Entry 6BS5 (X-ray diffraction, 3.10 A resolution); this record covers chains A and B.

# Chain A
Molecule: Putative ATPase Rv3679
Source organism: Mycobacterium tuberculosis (strain ATCC 25618 / H37Rv)
UniProtKB: P9WKX5 (Y3679_MYCTU); numbering as in UniProt (aligned over 1-340)
Sequence (340 residues; numbered 1 to 340; the number before each row is that of its first residue):
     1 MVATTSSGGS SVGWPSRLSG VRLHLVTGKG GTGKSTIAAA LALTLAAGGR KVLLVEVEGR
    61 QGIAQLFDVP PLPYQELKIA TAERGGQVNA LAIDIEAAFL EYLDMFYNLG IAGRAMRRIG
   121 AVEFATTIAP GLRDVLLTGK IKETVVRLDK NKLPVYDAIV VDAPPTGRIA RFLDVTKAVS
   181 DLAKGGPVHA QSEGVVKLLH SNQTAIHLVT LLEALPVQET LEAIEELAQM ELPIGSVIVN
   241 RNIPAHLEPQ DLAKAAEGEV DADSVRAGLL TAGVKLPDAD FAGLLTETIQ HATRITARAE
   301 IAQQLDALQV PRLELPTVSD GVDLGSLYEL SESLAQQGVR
Disordered / not traced: 1-10
Bound ions: Mg2+: Ser35 (together with AMP-PNP)
Ligand contacts: AMP-PNP: Lys29, Gly30, Gly31, Thr32, Gly33, Lys34, Ser35, Thr36, Arg60, Asp162, Asn240, Arg241, Pro316, Thr317, Val318, Val322, Leu330
UniProt features mapped onto this chain:
  - binding site (ATP): Gly31, Gly33, Lys34, Ser35, Thr36, Asn240, Pro316, Val318
  - mutagenesis: Lys34 (K34A: Decreases resistance to elevated glycerol and NO), Glu58 (E58Q: Decreases the ATPase activity of the complex)

# Chain B
Molecule: Anion transporter
Source organism: Mycobacterium tuberculosis (strain ATCC 25618 / H37Rv)
UniProtKB: I6Y498 (I6Y498_MYCTU); residue numbers follow UniProt; this construct covers 1-386
Sequence (394 residues; row label = number of the first residue in the row):
     1 MSVTPKTLDM GAILADTSNR VVVCCGAGGV GKTTTAAALA LRAAEYGRTV VVLTIDPAKR
    61 LAQALGINDL GNTPQRVPLA PEVPGELHAM MLDMRRTFDE MVMQYSGPER AQSILDNQFY
   121 QTVATSLAGT QEYMAMEKLG QLLSQDRWDL IVVDTPPSRN ALDFLDAPKR LGSFMDSRLW
   181 RLLLAPGRGI GRLITGVMGL AMKALSTVLG SQMLADAAAF VQSLDATFGG FREKADRTYA
   241 LLKRRGTQFV VVSAAEPDAL REASFFVDRL SQESMPLAGL VFNRTHPMLC ALPIERAIDA
   301 AETLDAETTD SDATSLAAAV LRIHAERGQT AKREIRLLSR FTGANPTVPV VGVPSLPFDV
   361 SDLEALRALA DQLTTVGNDA GRAAGRLEHH HHHH
Disordered / not traced: 1-4, 186-193, 227-228, 308-313, 376-394
Sequence notes: expression tag (387-394)

# How chain A and chain B interact
Pairs across the interface (77; chain A residue first):
  Arg60(A) - Arg159(B)
  Gln65(A) - Arg159(B)  hydrogen bond
  Leu103(A) - Val208(B)  hydrophobic
  Tyr107(A) - Thr207(B)
  Leu109(A) - Thr207(B)
  Ala112(A) - Leu200(B)  hydrophobic
  Ala115(A) - Leu200(B)  hydrophobic
  Met116(A) - Ala201(B)  hydrophobic
  Met116(A) - Ala204(B)  hydrophobic
  Met116(A) - Leu205(B)  hydrophobic
  Ile119(A) - Met198(B)  hydrophobic
  Gly120(A) - Leu179(B)
  Phe124(A) - Phe174(B)  hydrophobic
  Phe124(A) - Leu179(B)  hydrophobic
  Phe124(A) - Trp180(B)
  Phe124(A) - Leu184(B)  hydrophobic
  Ala125(A) - Leu205(B)  hydrophobic
  Thr127(A) - Leu127(B)
  Thr127(A) - Phe174(B)
  Ile128(A) - Phe119(B)
  Ile128(A) - Val123(B)
  Ile128(A) - Leu209(B)  hydrophobic
  Ala129(A) - Leu209(B)  hydrophobic
  Ala129(A) - Met213(B)  hydrophobic
  Pro130(A) - Val123(B)
  Leu132(A) - Val208(B)  hydrophobic
  Asp181(A) - Gly210(B)  hydrogen bond (backbone-backbone)
  Asp181(A) - Met213(B)
  Leu182(A) - Val208(B)
  Leu182(A) - Gly210(B)
  Ala183(A) - Thr207(B)
  Ala183(A) - Val208(B)  hydrogen bond (backbone-backbone)
  Ala183(A) - Leu209(B)
  Ala183(A) - Gly210(B)
  Gln218(A) - Lys59(B)
  Arg241(A) - Glu256(B)  salt bridge
  Pro244(A) - Glu326(B)
  Ala245(A) - Ile323(B)
  His246(A) - Ala319(B)
  His246(A) - Arg322(B)
  His246(A) - Ile323(B)
  His246(A) - Glu326(B)  salt bridge
  Leu247(A) - Ala319(B)  hydrophobic
  Asp251(A) - Leu316(B)
  Val260(A) - Leu316(B)
  Ser264(A) - Thr314(B)  hydrogen bond
  Val265(A) - Leu316(B)  hydrophobic
  Gly268(A) - Leu304(B)
  Gly268(A) - Ala317(B)
  Leu269(A) - Leu321(B)  hydrophobic
  Thr271(A) - Leu304(B)
  Thr271(A) - Glu307(B)
  Ala272(A) - Ala300(B)  hydrophobic
  Ala272(A) - Leu304(B)  hydrophobic
  Val274(A) - Arg296(B)
  Asp280(A) - Cys290(B)
  Asp280(A) - Ala291(B)  hydrogen bond (side chain-backbone)
  Gly283(A) - Leu289(B)
  Leu284(A) - Cys290(B)
  Leu284(A) - Val320(B)  hydrophobic
  Leu284(A) - His324(B)
  Thr286(A) - Leu289(B)
  Glu287(A) - Met288(B)
  Glu287(A) - Leu289(B)  hydrogen bond (side chain-backbone)
  Glu287(A) - Cys290(B)  hydrogen bond (side chain-backbone)
  Glu287(A) - Ile323(B)
  Glu287(A) - His324(B)  salt bridge
  Glu287(A) - Arg327(B)
  Thr288(A) - Val320(B)
  Thr288(A) - Ile323(B)
  Gln290(A) - Arg327(B)  hydrogen bond
  Gln290(A) - Pro357(B)
  His291(A) - Ile323(B)
  His291(A) - Glu326(B)
  Thr293(A) - Pro357(B)
  Ser319(A) - Arg333(B)
  Asp320(A) - Arg336(B)  salt bridge
Other interface residues (no listed pair), chain A (54 interface residues in all): Phe99, Tyr102, Ile111, Ala121, Asp261, Gly273, Leu276, Ala279
Other interface residues (no listed pair), chain B (46 interface residues in all): Leu183, Val197, Leu292, Thr303

# In short
54 residues of chain A face 46 of chain B across their interface; the contacts include 8 hydrogen bonds and 4
salt bridges. Among the polar pairs are Arg241(A)-Glu256(B), His246(A)-Glu326(B) and Glu287(A)-His324(B).
Bound to chain A: AMP-PNP.
Here chain A is Putative ATPase Rv3679 and chain B is Anion transporter, both from Mycobacterium tuberculosis
(strain ATCC 25618 / H37Rv). Entry 6BS5 (Crystal structure of AMP-PNP-bound bacterial Get3-like A and B in
Mycobacterium tuberculosis) was determined by X-ray diffraction (same publication as 6BS3 and 6BS4).
